1BFU - chain A; structure by X-ray diffraction, 2.20 A resolution.

Chain A:
Molecule: Subtilisin carlsberg
Source organism: Bacillus licheniformis
Notes: EC 3.4.21.62
Reference sequence: P00780 (SUBT_BACLI); the author numbering skips numbers that UniProt does not, so the offset changes along the chain: 1-55 = UniProt 106-160; 57-275 = UniProt 161-379
Amino-acid sequence (274 residues; row label = number of the first residue in the row; note: 1 number in that range is skipped by the numbering (no residue carries it; nothing is unmodelled there)):
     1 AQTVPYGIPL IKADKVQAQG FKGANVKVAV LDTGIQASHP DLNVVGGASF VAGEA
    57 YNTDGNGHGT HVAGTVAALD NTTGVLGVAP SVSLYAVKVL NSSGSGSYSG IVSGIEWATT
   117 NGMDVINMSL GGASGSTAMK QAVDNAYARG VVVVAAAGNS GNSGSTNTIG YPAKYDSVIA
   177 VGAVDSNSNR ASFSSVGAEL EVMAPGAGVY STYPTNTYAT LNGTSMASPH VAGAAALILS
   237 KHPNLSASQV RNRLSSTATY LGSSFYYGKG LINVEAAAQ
Ion coordination: Ca2+: Q2, D41, L75, N77, T79, V81
Small-molecule neighbours: 1,4-diethylene dioxide (DIO): N62, G63, H64, Y209, L217
Swiss-Prot annotation at these positions:
  - active site (Charge relay system): D32, H64, S221
  - binding site (Ca(2+)): Q2, D41, L75, N77, T79, V81, A169, Y171, V174

Summary:
Chain A binds 1,4-diethylene dioxide. Q2, D41, L75, N77, T79 and V81 form the Ca2+ site. From UniProt: 3
active-site residues and 9 Ca2+-binding residues.
Chain A is Subtilisin carlsberg (Bacillus licheniformis); the structure, Subtilisin carlsberg in 20% dioxane,
was determined by X-ray diffraction, deposited together with 1BFK.
